PDB entry 4CQX | X-ray diffraction, 2.30 A resolution | chains B and C of the 6 polymer chains in the assembly

Chain B:
Name: Haemagglutinin HA2
Source organism: Influenza A virus (A/TURKEY/TURKEY/1/2005(H5N1))
Notes: fragment: ha2 of trypsin released ectodomain, residues 347-512
UniProt: Q207Z6 (Q207Z6_9INFA); residues 1-166 here correspond to UniProt positions 347-512 (UniProt number = residue number + 346)
Chain sequence (166 residues; row label = number of the first residue in the row):
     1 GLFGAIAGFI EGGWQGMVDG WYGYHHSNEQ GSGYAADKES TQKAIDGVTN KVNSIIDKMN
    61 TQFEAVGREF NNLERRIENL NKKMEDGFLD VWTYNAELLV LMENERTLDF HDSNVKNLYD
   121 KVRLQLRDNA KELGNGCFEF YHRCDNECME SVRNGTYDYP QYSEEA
Unresolved in the structure: 164-166
Disulfides: Cys144-Cys148

Chain C:
Name: Haemagglutinin HA1
Source organism: Influenza A virus (A/TURKEY/TURKEY/1/2005(H5N1))
Notes: fragment: ha1 of trypsin released ectodomain, residues 17-342
UniProt: Q207Z6 (Q207Z6_9INFA); aligned to UniProt positions 17-341 over residues 1-325 (the alignment contains insertions or deletions, so no single offset holds)
Chain sequence (327 residues; each row starts with the number of its first residue; numbers below 1 keep their minus sign (Asp-1 is residue -1)):
    -1 DPDQICIGYH ANNSTEQVDT IMEKNVTVTH AQDILEKTHN GKLCDLDGVK PLILRDCSVA
    59 GWLLGNPMCD EFLNVPEWSY IVEKINPAND LCYPGNFNDY EELKHLLSRI NHFEKIQIIP
   119 KSSWSDHEAS GVSSACPYQG RSSFFRNVVW LTKKDNAYPT IKRSYNNTNQ EDLLVLWGIH
   179 HPNDAAEQTR LYQNPTTYIS VGTSTLNQRL VPKIATRSKV NGQSGRMEFF WTILKPNDAI
   239 NFESNGNFIA PENAYKIVKK GDSTIMKSEL EYGNCNTKCQ TPIGAINSSM PFHNIHPLTI
   299 GECPKYVKSS RLVLATGLRN SPQRETR
Unresolved in the structure: -1 to 0, 321-325
Differences from the reference sequence: expression tag (-1 to 0); engineered mutation Thr150 (Ile167 in Q207Z6); conflict Arg322 (Gly339 in Q207Z6), Thr324 (Arg341 in Q207Z6)
Disulfides: Cys42-Cys273, Cys55-Cys67, Cys90-Cys134, Cys277-Cys301
Glycans and other covalent adducts: N-acetylglucosamine (NAG) linked to Asn23, Asn164

Chain B / chain C interface:
Pairs across the interface (11):
  Leu73(B) - Asp97(C)
  Leu73(B) - Glu100(C)
  Leu73(B) - Trp229(C)  hydrophobic
  Glu74(B) - Glu100(C)
  Arg75(B) - Glu100(C)  hydrogen bond (backbone-side chain)
  Arg75(B) - His103(C)
  Arg76(B) - Glu99(C)
  Arg76(B) - Glu100(C)  salt bridge
  Arg76(B) - His103(C)
  Asn79(B) - His103(C)
  Asn79(B) - Arg107(C)
Interface residues without a listed pair, chain B (6 interface residues in all): Asn72
Interface residues without a listed pair, chain C (7 interface residues in all): Leu104

In short:
6 residues of chain B face 7 of chain C across their interface, with 1 hydrogen bond and 1 salt bridge. Polar
pairs include Arg76(B)-Glu100(C) and Arg75(B)-Glu100(C). Covalently linked N-acetylglucosamine: at Asn23(C)
and Asn164(C).
Here chain B is Haemagglutinin HA2 and chain C is Haemagglutinin HA1, both from Influenza A virus
(A/TURKEY/TURKEY/1/2005(H5N1)). Entry 4CQX (H5 (tyTy) Del133/Ile155Thr Mutant Haemagglutinin in Complex with
Human Receptor Analogue 6'SLN) was determined by X-ray diffraction, deposited together with 4CQP, 4CQQ, 4CQR,
4CQS, 4CQU, 4CQV and 5 further entries.
